Entry 7V2O (electron microscopy, 3.50 A resolution); this record covers chains A and E of the 22 polymer chains in the assembly.

Chain A:
Molecule: 16s ribosomal RNA
Organism: Thermus thermophilus HB8
Sequence (1522 nucleotides; row label = number of the first residue in the row):
     1 UUUGUUGGAG AGUUUGAUCC UGGCUCAGGG UGAACGCUGG CGGCGUGCCU AAGACAUGCA
    61 AGUCGUGCGG GCCGCGGGGU UUUACUCCGU GGUCAGCGGC GGACGGGUGA GUAACGCGUG
   121 GGUGACCUAC CCGGAAGAGG GGGACAACCC GGGGAAACUC GGGCUAAUCC CCCAUGUGGA
   181 CCCGCCCCUU GGGGUGUGUC CAAAGGGCUU UGCCCGCUUC CGGAUGGGCC CGCGUCCCAU
   241 CAGCUAGUUG GUGGGGUAAU GGCCCACCAA GGCGACGACG GGUAGCCGGU CUGAGAGGAU
   301 GGCCGGCCAC AGGGGCACUG AGACACGGGC CCCACUCCUA CGGGAGGCAG CAGUUAGGAA
   361 UCUUCCGCAA UGGGCGCAAG CCUGACGGAG CGACGCCGCU UGGAGGAAGA AGCCCUUCGG
   421 GGUGUAAACU CCUGAACCCG GGACGAAACC CCCGACGAGG GGACUGACGG UACCGGGGUA
   481 AUAGCGCCGG CCAACUCCGU GCCAGCAGCC GCGGUAAUAC GGAGGGCGCG AGCGUUACCC
   541 GGAUUCACUG GGCGUAAAGG GCGUGUAGGC GGCCUGGGGC GUCCCAUGUG AAAGACCACG
   601 GCUCAACCGU GGGGGAGCGU GGGAUACGCU CAGGCUAGAC GGUGGGAGAG GGUGGUGGAA
   661 UUCCCGGAGU AGCGGUGAAA UGCGCAGAUA CCGGGAGGAA CGCCGAUGGC GAAGGCAGCC
   721 ACCUGGUCCA CCCGUGACGC UGAGGCGCGA AAGCGUGGGG AGCAAACCGG AUUAGAUACC
   781 CGGGUAGUCC ACGCCCUAAA CGAUGCGCGC UAGGUCUCUG GGUCUCCUGG GGGCCGAAGC
   841 UAACGCGUUA AGCGCGCCGC CUGGGGAGUA CGGCCGCAAG GCUGAAACUC AAAGGAAUUG
   901 ACGGGGGCCC GCACAAGCGG UGGAGCAUGU GGUUUAAUUC GAAGCAACGC GAAGAACCUU
   961 ACCAGGCCUU GACAUGCUAG GGAACCCGGG UGAAAGCCUG GGGUGCCCCG CGAGGGGAGC
  1021 CCUAGCACAG GUGCUGCAUG GCCGUCGUCA GCUCGUGCCG UGAGGUGUUG GGUUAAGUCC
  1081 CGCAACGAGC GCAACCCCCG CCGUUAGUUG CCAGCGGUUC GGCCGGGCAC UCUAACGGGA
  1141 CUGCCCGCGA AAGCGGGAGG AAGGAGGGGA CGACGUCUGG UCAGCAUGGC CCUUACGGCC
  1201 UGGGCGACAC ACGUGCUACA AUGCCCACUA CAAAGCGAUG CCACCCGGCA ACGGGGAGCU
  1261 AAUCGCAAAA AGGUGGGCCC AGUUCGGAUU GGGGUCUGCA ACCCGACCCC AUGAAGCCGG
  1321 AAUCGCUAGU AAUCGCGGAU CAGCCAUGCC GCGGUGAAUA CGUUCCCGGG CCUUGUACAC
  1381 ACCGCCCGUC ACGCCAUGGG AGCGGGCUCU ACCCGAAGUC GCCGGGAGCC UACGGGCAGG
  1441 CGCCGAGGGU AGGGCCCGUG ACUGGGGCGA AGUCGUAACA AGGUAGCUGU ACCGGAAGGU
  1501 GCGGCUGGAU CACCUCCUUU CU
Not modelled in the structure: 1-4, 775-778, 1381-1386, 1477-1484, 1510-1522
What the authors report for this chain:
  - mutagenesis - A901G: decreased catalytic activity

Chain E:
Name: 30S ribosomal protein S5
Organism: Thermus thermophilus HB8
Reference sequence: Q5SHQ5 (RS5_THET8); residues 1-162 here = UniProt positions 1-162
Chain sequence (162 residues; row label = number of the first residue in the row):
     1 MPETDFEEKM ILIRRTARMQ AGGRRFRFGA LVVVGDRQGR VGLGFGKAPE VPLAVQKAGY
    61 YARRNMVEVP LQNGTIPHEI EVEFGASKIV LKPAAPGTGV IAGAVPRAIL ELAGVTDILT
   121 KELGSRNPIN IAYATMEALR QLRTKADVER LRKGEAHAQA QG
Not modelled in the structure: 1-4, 155-162

Chain A / chain E interface:
Pairs across the interface (64):
  U6(A) with Ala95(E), base contact
  G7(A) with Ala94(E), base contact; Ala95(E), hydrogen bond to the base; Thr98(E), base contact; Leu119(E), base contact
  G8(A) with Lys92(E), hydrogen bond to the base; Leu119(E), phosphate contact; Thr120(E), hydrogen bond to the sugar; Lys121(E), base contact
  A9(A) with Ile101(E), phosphate contact; Ala102(E), sugar contact; Gly103(E), sugar contact; Arg107(E), hydrogen bond to the base; Thr120(E), sugar contact
  G10(A) with Lys121(E), salt bridge to the phosphate; Glu122(E), hydrogen bond to the phosphate; Arg126(E), salt bridge to the phosphate
  A11(A) with Arg126(E), phosphate contact
  G16(A) with Ala17(E), hydrogen bond to the base; Arg18(E), base contact; Arg24(E), sugar contact
  A17(A) with Thr16(E), sugar contact; Ala17(E), sugar contact
  U18(A) with Arg14(E), hydrogen bond to the phosphate
  C19(A) with Arg14(E), salt bridge to the phosphate; Asn127(E), hydrogen bond to the phosphate
  C20(A) with Ala86(E), phosphate contact; Ser125(E), hydrogen bond to the phosphate; Asn127(E), phosphate contact
  U21(A) with Ala86(E), phosphate contact; Ser125(E), phosphate contact
  A543(A) with Lys121(E), salt bridge to the phosphate; Arg126(E), salt bridge to the phosphate
  U544(A) with Leu123(E), base contact
  U841(A) with Glu83(E), phosphate contact
  A842(A) with Gly85(E), phosphate contact; Ala86(E), phosphate contact
  U899(A) with Met19(E), hydrogen bond to the sugar
  G900(A) with Met19(E), sugar contact; Gln20(E), hydrogen bond to the sugar
  A901(A) with Ala21(E), phosphate contact
  U1053(A) with Arg18(E), salt bridge to the phosphate; Gln20(E), phosphate contact; Arg25(E), salt bridge to the phosphate
  G1055(A) with Pro49(E), phosphate contact; Lys57(E), salt bridge to the phosphate
  U1056(A) with Lys57(E), salt bridge to the phosphate
  G1057(A) with Tyr60(E), hydrogen bond to the phosphate
  G1060(A) with Lys47(E), hydrogen bond to the base
  U1061(A) with Phe84(E), sugar contact; Asn130(E), base contact; Tyr133(E), sugar contact
  G1062(A) with Arg14(E), hydrogen bond to the sugar; Phe45(E), sugar contact; Tyr133(E), phosphate contact
  A1063(A) with Arg14(E), salt bridge to the phosphate; Thr16(E), phosphate contact; Lys47(E), phosphate contact
  G1064(A) with Thr16(E), hydrogen bond to the phosphate; Arg18(E), phosphate contact
  C1174(A) with Arg25(E), sugar contact
  U1176(A) with Gly22(E), sugar contact
  A1379(A) with Met19(E), base contact
  C1380(A) with Arg24(E), base contact
Also at the interface, not in a pair above, chain A (35 interface residues in all): G542, C1052, C1054
Also at the interface, not in a pair above, chain E (42 interface residues in all): Arg15, Arg27, Tyr61, Pro93, Ile129

In short:
The interface between chain A and chain E involves 35 residues on one side and 42 on the other, with 15
hydrogen bonds and 10 salt bridges. Polar contacts include G7(A)-Ala95(E), G8(A)-Lys92(E) and A9(A)-Arg107(E).
The paper reports that A901G of chain A reduces catalytic activity.
Here chain A is 16s ribosomal RNA and chain E is 30S ribosomal protein S5, both from Thermus thermophilus HB8.
Entry 7V2O (T.thermophilus 30S ribosome with KsgA, class K4) was determined by electron microscopy, deposited
together with 7V2L, 7V2M, 7V2N, 7V2P and 7V2Q.
